8DTP - chains M and E of the 7 polymer chains in the assembly; structure by electron microscopy, 2.70 A resolution.

== Chain M ==
Molecule: 18-nt DNA strand
Sequence (18 nucleotides; row label = number of the first residue in the row):
     6 TTTTTTTTTT TTTTTTTT
Not modelled in the structure: 18-23

== Chain E ==
Molecule: DnaB-like replicative helicase
Organism: Escherichia phage T4
Notes: EC 3.6.4.-
Reference sequence: P04530 (HELIC_BPT4); numbering as in UniProt (aligned over 1-475)
Chain sequence (475 residues; row label = number of the first residue in the row):
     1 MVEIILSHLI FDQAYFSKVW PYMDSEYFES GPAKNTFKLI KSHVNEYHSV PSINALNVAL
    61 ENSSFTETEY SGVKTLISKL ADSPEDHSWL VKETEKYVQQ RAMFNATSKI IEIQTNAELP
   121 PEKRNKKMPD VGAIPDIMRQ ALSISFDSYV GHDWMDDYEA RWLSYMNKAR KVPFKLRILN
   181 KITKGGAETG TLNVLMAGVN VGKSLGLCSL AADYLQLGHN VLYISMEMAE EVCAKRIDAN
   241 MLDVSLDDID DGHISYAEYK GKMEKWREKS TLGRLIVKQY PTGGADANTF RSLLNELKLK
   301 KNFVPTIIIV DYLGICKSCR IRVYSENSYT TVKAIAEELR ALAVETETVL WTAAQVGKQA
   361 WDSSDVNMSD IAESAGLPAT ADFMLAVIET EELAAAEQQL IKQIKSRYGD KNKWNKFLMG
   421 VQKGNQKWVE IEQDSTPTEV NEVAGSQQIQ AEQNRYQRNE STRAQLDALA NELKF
Not modelled in the structure: 433-475
UniProt features mapped onto this chain:
  - region: Tyr456 to Phe475 (Interaction with the helicase assembly factor)
  - binding site (ATP): Ala197 to Ser204
  - mutagenesis: Leu192 (L192Q: Partially suppresses phage growth inhibition by extra copies of bacterial AbpA-AbpB), Asp213 (D213Y: Partially suppresses phage growth inhibition by extra copies of bacterial AbpA-AbpB)
Ligand contacts:
  - ATP-gamma-S (AGS; phosphothiophosphoric acid-adenylate ester), molecule 1: Lys184, Lys405, Ser406, Arg407, Tyr408, Gly409, Asp410, Lys411
  - ATP-gamma-S (AGS), molecule 2: Gly198, Asn200, Val201, Gly202, Lys203, Ser204, Leu205, Met228, Arg236, Leu246, Asp311, Lys423, Gln426
From the paper describing this entry:
  - binding site for the 18-nt DNA strand (chain M): Asn327 to Tyr329, Lys358, Ala372 to Ala375

== How chain M and chain E interact ==
Contacting residue pairs - 9 pairs, chain M then chain E:
  DT8(M) with Asn327(E), hydrogen bond to the base; Tyr329(E), phosphate contact
  DT9(M) with Ser328(E), hydrogen bond to the sugar; Tyr329(E), phosphate contact; Ala372(E), phosphate contact; Ala375(E), phosphate contact
  DT10(M) with Ile371(E), phosphate contact; Ala372(E), phosphate contact
  DT11(M) with Lys358(E), salt bridge to the phosphate
Interface residues without a listed pair, chain M (5 interface residues in all): DT12
Interface residues without a listed pair, chain E (9 interface residues in all): Glu373, Ser374

== Overview ==
5 residues of chain M face 9 of chain E across their interface, with 2 hydrogen bonds and 1 salt bridge. Polar
pairs include DT8(M)-Asn327(E), DT9(M)-Ser328(E) and DT11(M)-Lys358(E). Bound to chain E: ATP-gamma-S. From
the paper: a binding site for the 18-nt DNA strand (chain M) at Asn327(E), Lys358(E) and Ala372(E).
Chain M is an 18-nt DNA strand and chain E is DnaB-like replicative helicase (Escherichia phage T4); the
structure, Close state of T4 bacteriophage gp41 hexamer bound with single strand DNA, was determined by
electron microscopy (same publication as 8DUE, 8DVF, 8DVI, 8DW6, 8DWJ, 8G0Z and 8GAO).
